PDB entry 9D9W | electron microscopy, 3.50 A resolution | chains Ba and Fd of the 42 polymer chains in the assembly

# Chain Ba
Name: Major capsid protein
From: Mycobacterium phage Bxb1
UniProtKB: Q9B0A7 (Q9B0A7_BPMB1); numbering as in UniProt (aligned over 1-397)
Amino-acid sequence (397 residues; row label = number of the first residue in the row):
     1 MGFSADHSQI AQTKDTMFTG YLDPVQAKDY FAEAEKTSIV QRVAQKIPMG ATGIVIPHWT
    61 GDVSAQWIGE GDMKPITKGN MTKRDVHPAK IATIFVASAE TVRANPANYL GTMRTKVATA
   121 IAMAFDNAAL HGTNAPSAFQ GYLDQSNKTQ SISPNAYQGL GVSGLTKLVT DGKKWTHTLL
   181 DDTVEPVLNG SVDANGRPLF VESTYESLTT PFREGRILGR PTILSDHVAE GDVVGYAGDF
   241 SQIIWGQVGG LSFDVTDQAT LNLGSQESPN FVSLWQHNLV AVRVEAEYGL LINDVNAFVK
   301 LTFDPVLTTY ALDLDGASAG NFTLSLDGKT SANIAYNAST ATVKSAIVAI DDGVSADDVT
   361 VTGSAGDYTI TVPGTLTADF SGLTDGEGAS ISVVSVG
Unresolved in the structure: 1-3

# Chain Fd
Name: Portal protein
From: Mycobacterium phage Bxb1
UniProtKB: Q9B0B0 (Q9B0B0_BPMB1); residues 1-488 here = UniProt positions 1-488
Amino-acid sequence (488 residues; row label = number of the first residue in the row):
     1 MAETESIDPE KLRDQLLDAF ENKQNELKSS KAYYDAERRP DAIGLAVPLD MRKYLAHVGY
    61 PRTYVDAIAE RQELEGFRIP SANGEEPESG GENDPASELW DWWQANNLDI EATLGHTDAL
   121 IYGTAYITIS MPDPEVDFDV DPEVPLIRVE PPTALYAEVD PRTRKVLYAI RAIYGADGNE
   181 IVSATLYLPD TTMTWLRAEG EWEAPTSTPH GLEMVPVIPI SNRTRLSDLY GTSEISPELR
   241 SVTDAAAQIL MNMQGTANLM AIPQRLIFGA KPEELGINAE TGQRMFDAYM ARILAFEGGE
   301 GAHAEQFSAA ELRNFVDALD ALDRKAASYS GLPPQYLSSS SDNPASAEAI KAAESRLVKK
   361 VERKNKIFGG AWEQAMRLAY KMVKGGDIPT EYYRMETVWR DPSTPTYAAK ADAAAKLFAN
   421 GAGLIPRERG WVDMGYTIVE REQMRQWLEQ DQKQGLGLIG SLYGASTPEG KPGEAPVGEP
   481 PAPEPDAA
Unresolved in the structure: 1-5, 456-488

# Interface between chain Ba and chain Fd
Pairs across the interface (13; chain Ba residue first):
  Lys28(Ba) - Asp18(Fd)  salt bridge
  Lys46(Ba) - Glu201(Fd)  salt bridge
  Ala104(Ba) - Asn25(Fd)  hydrogen bond (backbone-side chain)
  Asn105(Ba) - Asn25(Fd)  hydrogen bond (backbone-side chain)
  Gly111(Ba) - Glu21(Fd)
  Arg114(Ba) - Gly178(Fd)  hydrogen bond (side chain-backbone)
  Gln247(Ba) - Glu201(Fd)  hydrogen bond
  Gly249(Ba) - Glu201(Fd)
  Gly250(Ba) - Glu201(Fd)
  Leu251(Ba) - Trp202(Fd)
  Phe253(Ba) - Trp202(Fd)  hydrophobic
  Val255(Ba) - Asp177(Fd)
  Val255(Ba) - Gly178(Fd)
Other interface residues (no listed pair), chain Ba (14 interface residues in all): Arg103, Asn108
Other interface residues (no listed pair), chain Fd (11 interface residues in all): Arg38, Asn179, Glu180, Gly200

# Summary
14 residues of chain Ba face 11 of chain Fd across their interface; the contacts include 4 hydrogen bonds and
2 salt bridges. Polar contacts include Lys28(Ba)-Asp18(Fd), Lys46(Ba)-Glu201(Fd) and Ala104(Ba)-Asn25(Fd).
Here chain Ba is Major capsid protein and chain Fd is Portal protein, both from Mycobacterium phage Bxb1.
Entry 9D9W (Mycobacteriophage Bxb1 C1 Capsid and Portal - Composite map and model) was determined by electron
microscopy, deposited together with 9D93, 9D94, 9D9L and 9D9X.
